Entry 9DQ2 (X-ray diffraction, 1.55 A resolution); this record covers chains A and B.

[Chain A (and B)]
Name: BsmA domain containing protein
From: Streptomyces sp. CFMR 7
Notes: chain B of this document is another copy of the same molecule, construct and numbering; everything in this record applies to it too
UniProtKB: A0A0M5J3M0 (A0A0M5J3M0_9ACTN); numbering as in UniProt (aligned over 1-230)
Amino-acid sequence (236 residues; numbered 1 to 236; the number before each row is that of its first residue):
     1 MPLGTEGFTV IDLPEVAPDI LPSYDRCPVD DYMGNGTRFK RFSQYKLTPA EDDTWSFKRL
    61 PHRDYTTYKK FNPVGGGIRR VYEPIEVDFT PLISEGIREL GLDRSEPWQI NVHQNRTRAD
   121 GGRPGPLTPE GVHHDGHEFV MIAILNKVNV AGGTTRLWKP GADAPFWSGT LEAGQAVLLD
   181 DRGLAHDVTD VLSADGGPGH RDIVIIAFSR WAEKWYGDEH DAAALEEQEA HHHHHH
Not modelled in the structure: 1, 228-236
Differences from the reference sequence: expression tag (231-236)
Metal / ion sites: oxovanadium(2+) V: H133, D135, H186 (together with succinic acid)
Small-molecule neighbours:
  - 6-nitro-L-norleucine (6HN): M33, R38, K40, Y65, N72, R80, N111, H113, E130, D135, H137, I205, A207, W215
  - succinic acid (SIN): L127, T128, H133, D135, I142, H186, V188, R201, I203, I205
  - oxovanadium(2+) (VVO): E130, H133, D135, H186

[Chain A / chain B interface]
Contacting residue pairs - 19 pairs, chain A then chain B:
  D31(A) - N35(B)
  D31(A) - R123(B)  hydrogen bond (backbone-side chain)
  Y32(A) - N35(B)  hydrogen bond (backbone-side chain)
  Y32(A) - R123(B)
  M33(A) - N35(B)  hydrogen bond (backbone-side chain)
  G34(A) - N35(B)  hydrogen bond (backbone-side chain)
  N35(A) - D31(B)
  N35(A) - Y32(B)  hydrogen bond (side chain-backbone)
  N35(A) - M33(B)  hydrogen bond (side chain-backbone)
  N35(A) - G34(B)  hydrogen bond (side chain-backbone)
  N35(A) - N35(B)  hydrogen bond (backbone-side chain)
  K69(A) - D190(B)  salt bridge
  V74(A) - P129(B)
  I78(A) - P124(B)
  R123(A) - D31(B)  hydrogen bond (side chain-backbone)
  R123(A) - Y32(B)
  P124(A) - I78(B)
  P129(A) - V74(B)
  D190(A) - K69(B)  salt bridge

[Summary]
The chain A/chain B interface involves 12 residues from each chain, with 9 hydrogen bonds and 2 salt bridges.
Polar contacts include K69(A)-D190(B), D31(A)-R123(B) and Y32(A)-N35(B). Ligands of chain A:
6-nitro-L-norleucine, oxovanadium(2+) and succinic acid.
Chain A and chain B are both BsmA domain containing protein (Streptomyces sp. CFMR 7); the structure, Crystal
structure of HrmJ from Streptomyces sp. CFMR 7 (HrmJ-ssc) complexed with vanadyl(IV)-oxo, succinate and
6-nitronorleucine, was determined by X-ray diffraction (same publication as 9DQ0, 9DQ1, 9DQP, 9DQQ and 9DQR).
